Entry 7CDF (X-ray diffraction, 2.68 A resolution); this record covers chains A and C of the 3 polymer chains in the assembly.

[Chain A]
Protein: Lysine-specific histone demethylase 1A
Source organism: Homo sapiens
Notes: EC 1.14.99.66
Reference sequence: O60341 (KDM1A_HUMAN); residues 172-833 here = UniProt positions 172-833
Amino-acid sequence (669 residues; row label = number of the first residue in the row):
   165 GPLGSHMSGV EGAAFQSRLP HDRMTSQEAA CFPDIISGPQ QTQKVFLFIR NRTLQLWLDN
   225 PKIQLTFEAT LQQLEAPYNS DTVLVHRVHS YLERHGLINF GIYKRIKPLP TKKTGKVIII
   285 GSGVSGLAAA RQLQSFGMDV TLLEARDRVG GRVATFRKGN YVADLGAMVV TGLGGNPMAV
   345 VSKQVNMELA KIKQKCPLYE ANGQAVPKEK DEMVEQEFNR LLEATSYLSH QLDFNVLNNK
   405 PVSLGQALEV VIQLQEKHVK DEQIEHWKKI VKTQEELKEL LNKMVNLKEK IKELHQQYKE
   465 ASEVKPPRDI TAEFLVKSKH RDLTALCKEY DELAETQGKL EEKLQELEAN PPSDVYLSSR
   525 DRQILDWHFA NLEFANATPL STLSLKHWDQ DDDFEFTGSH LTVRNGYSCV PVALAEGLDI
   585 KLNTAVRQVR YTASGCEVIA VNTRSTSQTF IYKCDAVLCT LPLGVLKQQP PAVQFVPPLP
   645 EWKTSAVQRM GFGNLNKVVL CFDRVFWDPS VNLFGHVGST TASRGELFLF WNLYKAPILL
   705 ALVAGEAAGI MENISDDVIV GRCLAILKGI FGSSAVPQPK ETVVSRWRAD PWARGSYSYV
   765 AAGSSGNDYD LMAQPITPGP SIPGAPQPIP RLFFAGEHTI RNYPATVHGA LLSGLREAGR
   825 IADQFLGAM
Not modelled in the structure: 165-169, 833
Construct notes: expression tag (165-171)
Small-molecule neighbours: FAD (flavin-adenine dinucleotide): Ile284, Gly285, Ser286, Gly287, Val288, Ser289, Gly290, Leu307, Glu308, Ala309, Arg310, Gly314, Gly315, Arg316, Val317, Leu329, Gly330, Ala331, Met332, Val333, Thr588, Ala589, Val590, Thr624, Leu625, Pro626, Val629, Val637, Leu659, Lys661, Trp751, Trp756, Ser760, Tyr761, Gly800, Glu801, Ala809, Thr810, Val811, His812, Ala814

[Chain C]
Protein: Pro-arg-ser-phe-leu-val-arg-arg-lys
Amino-acid sequence (9 residues; numbered 1 to 9; the number before each row is that of its first residue):
     1 PRSFLVRRK

[How chain A and chain C interact]
Contacting residue pairs - 29 pairs, chain A then chain C:
  Thr335(A) - Phe4(C)
  Cys360(A) - Arg7(C)  hydrogen bond (backbone-side chain)
  Asp375(A) - Arg7(C)  salt bridge
  Glu379(A) - Arg7(C)  salt bridge
  Asn383(A) - Lys9(C)
  Glu387(A) - Lys9(C)  salt bridge
  Trp531(A) - Arg7(C)
  His532(A) - Arg7(C)
  Asn535(A) - Leu5(C)
  Asn535(A) - Val6(C)  hydrogen bond (side chain-backbone)
  Leu536(A) - Leu5(C)
  Phe538(A) - Phe4(C)
  Phe538(A) - Val6(C)  hydrophobic
  Ala539(A) - Pro1(C)
  Ala539(A) - Phe4(C)
  Ala539(A) - Leu5(C)
  Asn540(A) - Pro1(C)
  Trp552(A) - Arg2(C)
  Asp553(A) - Arg2(C)  salt bridge
  Asp555(A) - Pro1(C)
  Asp556(A) - Arg2(C)  salt bridge
  Glu559(A) - Arg8(C)  salt bridge
  His564(A) - Ser3(C)  hydrogen bond (side chain-backbone)
  Leu677(A) - Val6(C)  hydrophobic
  Leu693(A) - Val6(C)  hydrophobic
  Tyr761(A) - Phe4(C)
  Ala809(A) - Pro1(C)
  Ala809(A) - Phe4(C)
  Thr810(A) - Phe4(C)
Interface residues without a listed pair, chain A (29 interface residues in all): Gln358, Leu362, Leu386, Trp695, Pro808

[Summary]
29 residues of chain A face 9 of chain C across their interface; the contacts include 3 hydrogen bonds and 6
salt bridges. Among the polar pairs are Asp375(A)-Arg7(C), Glu379(A)-Arg7(C) and Glu387(A)-Lys9(C). Ligands of
chain A: flavin-adenine dinucleotide.
Chain A is Lysine-specific histone demethylase 1A (Homo sapiens) and chain C is
Pro-arg-ser-phe-leu-val-arg-arg-lys; the structure, Crystal structure of LSD1-CoREST in complex with PRSFLVRRK
peptide, was determined by X-ray diffraction (same publication as 7CDC, 7CDD, 7CDE and 7CDG).
